Entry 9FJS (electron microscopy, 3.48 A resolution); this record covers chains c and f of the 7 polymer chains in the assembly.

== Chain c ==
Name: DNA-directed RNA polymerase subunit beta
Source organism: Mycobacterium tuberculosis H37Rv
Notes: EC 2.7.7.6
Reference sequence: P9WGY9 (RPOB_MYCTU); residue numbers follow UniProt; this construct covers 6-1178
Chain sequence (1174 residues; row label = number of the first residue in the row):
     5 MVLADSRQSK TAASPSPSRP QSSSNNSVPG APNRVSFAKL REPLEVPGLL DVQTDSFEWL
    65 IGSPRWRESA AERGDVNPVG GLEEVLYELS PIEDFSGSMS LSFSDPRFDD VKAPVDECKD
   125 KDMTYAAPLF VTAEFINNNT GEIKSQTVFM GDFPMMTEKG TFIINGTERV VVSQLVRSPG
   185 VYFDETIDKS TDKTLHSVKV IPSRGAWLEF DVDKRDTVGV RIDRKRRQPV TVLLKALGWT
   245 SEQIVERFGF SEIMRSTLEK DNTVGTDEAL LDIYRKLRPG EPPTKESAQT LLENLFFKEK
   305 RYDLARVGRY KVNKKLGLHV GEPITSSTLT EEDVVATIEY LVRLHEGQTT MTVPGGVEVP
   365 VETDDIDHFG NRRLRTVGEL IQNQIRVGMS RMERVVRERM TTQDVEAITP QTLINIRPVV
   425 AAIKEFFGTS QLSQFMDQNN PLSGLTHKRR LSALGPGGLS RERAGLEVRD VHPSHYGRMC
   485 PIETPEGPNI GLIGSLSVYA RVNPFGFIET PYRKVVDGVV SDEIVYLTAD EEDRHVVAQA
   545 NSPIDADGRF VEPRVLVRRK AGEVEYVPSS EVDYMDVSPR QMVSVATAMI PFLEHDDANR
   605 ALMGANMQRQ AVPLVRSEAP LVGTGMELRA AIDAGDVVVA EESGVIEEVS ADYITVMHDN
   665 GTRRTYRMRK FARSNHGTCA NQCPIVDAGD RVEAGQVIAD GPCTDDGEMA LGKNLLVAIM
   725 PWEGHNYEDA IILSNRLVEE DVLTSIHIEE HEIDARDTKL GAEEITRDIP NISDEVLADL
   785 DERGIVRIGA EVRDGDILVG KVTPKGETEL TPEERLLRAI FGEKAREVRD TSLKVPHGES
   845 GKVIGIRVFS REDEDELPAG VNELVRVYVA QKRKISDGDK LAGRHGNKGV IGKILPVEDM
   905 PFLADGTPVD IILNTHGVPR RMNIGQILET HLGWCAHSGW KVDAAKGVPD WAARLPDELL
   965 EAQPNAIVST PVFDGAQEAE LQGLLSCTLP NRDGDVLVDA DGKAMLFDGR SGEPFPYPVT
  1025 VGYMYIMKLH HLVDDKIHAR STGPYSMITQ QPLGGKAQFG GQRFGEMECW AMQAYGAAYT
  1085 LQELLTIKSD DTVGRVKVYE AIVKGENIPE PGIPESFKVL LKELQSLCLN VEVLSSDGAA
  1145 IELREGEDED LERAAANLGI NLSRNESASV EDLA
Unresolved in the structure: 5-28, 1155-1178
Construct notes: initiating methionine (5); engineered mutation Val6 (Ile in P9WGY9)
UniProt features mapped onto this chain:
  - natural variant: Val423 (V423A: In strain: vr1), Leu436 (L436P: In strain: vr2), Ser437 (S437T: In strain: vr3), Gln438 to Asp441 (sequence variant, change not given here; In strain: RJ49), Gln438 (Q438L: In strain: vr4), Phe439 (F439V: In strain: RJ37), Met440 to Asn443 (deletion: In strain: RJ55), Asp441 (D441V: In strain: vr3), Leu449 to Lys452 (sequence variant, change not given here; In strain: RJ48), His451 (H451D: In strain: vr5; H451L: In strain: SP28; H451N: In strain: vr6; H451P: In strain: vr8; H451Q: In strain: vr1; H451R: In strain: vr7), Ser456 (S456L: In strain: vr11 and RJ37; S456Q: In strain: vr9; S456W: In strain: vr10), Leu458 (L458P: In strain: vr12 and SP22)
  - mutagenesis: Glu138 (E138R: Weakens interaction with TRCF and CarD), Ile147 (I147A: Weakens interaction with TRCF and CarD), Lys148 (K148A: Does not affect association with TRCF, but weakens interaction with CarD), Ser149 (S149A: Does not affect association with TRCF, but weakens interaction with CarD)
From the paper describing this entry:
  - conformationally variable residues (order/disorder transition): Arg1148 to Asp1154

== Chain f ==
Name: RNA polymerase sigma factor SigB
Source organism: Mycobacterium tuberculosis H37Rv
Reference sequence: P9WGI5 (SIGB_MYCTU); residue numbers follow UniProt; this construct covers 1-323
Chain sequence (343 residues; row label = number of the first residue in the row; numbers below 1 keep their minus sign (Met-19 is residue -19)):
   -19 MGSSHHHHHH SSGLVPRGSH MADAPTRATT SRVDSDLDAQ SPAADLVRVY LNGIGKTALL
    41 NAAGEVELAK RIEAGLYAEH LLETRKRLGE NRKRDLAAVV RDGEAARRHL LEANLRLVVS
   101 LAKRYTGRGM PLLDLIQEGN LGLIRAMEKF DYTKGFKFST YATWWIRQAI TRGMADQSRT
   161 IRLPVHLVEQ VNKLARIKRE MHQHLGREAT DEELAAESGI PIDKINDLLE HSRDPVSLDM
   221 PVGSEEEAPL GDFIEDAEAM SAENAVIAEL LHTDIRSVLA TLDEREHQVI RLRFGLDDGQ
   281 PRTLDQIGKL FGLSRERVRQ IERDVMSKLR HGERADRLRS YAS
Unresolved in the structure: -19 to 23, 323
Construct notes: initiating methionine (-19); expression tag (-18 to 0)
UniProt features mapped onto this chain:
  - DNA-binding region: Leu284 to Arg303 (H-T-H motif)
  - region: Asp25 to Glu59 (Sigma-70 factor domain-1)
  - motif: Asp114 to Gln117 (Polymerase core binding)
From the paper describing this entry:
  - conformationally variable residues (domain motion): His252

== How chain c and chain f interact ==
Contacting residue pairs (32):
  Arg403(c) with Gln183(f)
  Thr416(c) with Gln183(f)
  Ile420(c) with Gly186(f)
  Arg421(c) with Arg179(f), hydrogen bond (side chain-backbone); His182(f); Gln183(f)
  Lys763(c) with Glu210(f)
  Pro816(c) with Phe274(f); Leu276(f), hydrophobic
  Glu817(c) with His252(f), salt bridge; Ile255(f); Leu276(f)
  Arg819(c) with Phe274(f)
  Leu820(c) with Ile255(f), hydrophobic; Ile270(f), hydrophobic; Phe274(f)
  Ile824(c) with Met306(f); Leu309(f), hydrophobic; Arg310(f)
  Phe825(c) with Arg310(f)
  Pro1048(c) with Glu235(f)
  Tyr1049(c) with Glu235(f); Asp236(f), hydrogen bond (backbone-backbone)
  Ser1050(c) with Asp232(f), hydrogen bond (side chain-backbone); Ile234(f); Asp236(f)
  Met1051(c) with Ile234(f), hydrogen bond (backbone-backbone); Asp236(f)
  Ile1052(c) with Gly231(f)
  Leu1057(c) with Asp232(f); Phe233(f); Glu235(f)
Interface residues without a listed pair, chain c (25 interface residues in all): Phe153, Gln415, Leu821, Thr1053, Gln1054, Gly1058, Gly1059, Glu1153
Interface residues without a listed pair, chain f (25 interface residues in all): His211, Ala237, Ala242, Arg256, Leu259, Tyr321

== In short ==
The chain c/chain f interface involves 25 residues from each chain; the contacts include 4 hydrogen bonds and
1 salt bridge. Among the polar pairs are Glu817(c)-His252(f), Arg421(c)-Arg179(f) and Ser1050(c)-Asp232(f).
UniProt lists 4 mutagenesis sites on chain c. The paper reports conformational variability at Arg1148(c) and
His252(f).
Chain c is DNA-directed RNA polymerase subunit beta and chain f is RNA polymerase sigma factor SigB, both from
Mycobacterium tuberculosis H37Rv; the structure, Cryo-EM structure of Mycobacterium tuberculosis sigma-B RNA
polymerase bound to -10 promoter element ssDNA oligo - ..., was determined by electron microscopy together
with 9FJR and 9FJP from the same study.
